PDB entry 3OSF | X-ray diffraction, 2.03 A resolution | chains A and C of the 3 polymer chains in the assembly

# Chain A
Molecule: MYB21
Source organism: Trichomonas vaginalis
Notes: fragment: Myb2 R2R3 Domain
Reference sequence: Q58HP3 (Q58HP3_TRIVA); residue numbers follow UniProt; this construct covers 40-156
Sequence (126 residues; numbered 39 to 164; the number before each row is that of its first residue):
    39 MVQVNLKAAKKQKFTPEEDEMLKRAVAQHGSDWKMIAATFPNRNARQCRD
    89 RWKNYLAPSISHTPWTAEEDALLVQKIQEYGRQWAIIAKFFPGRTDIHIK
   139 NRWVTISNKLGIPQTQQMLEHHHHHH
Disordered / not traced: 39-47, 151-164
Differences from the reference sequence: expression tag (39, 157-164)
What the authors report for this chain:
  - binding site for the 13-nt DNA strand: Lys49
  - binding site for the 13-nt DNA strand (chain C): Lys49, Lys51, Arg87
  - mutagenesis - K49A, K51A, F52A, R84A, R87A, K138A, N139A: decreased binding to MRE-2-20
  - mutagenesis - R84A: abolished binding to MRE-1-20
  - mutagenesis - K49A, K51A, F52A, R87A, K138A, N139A: decreased binding to MRE-1-20
  - mutagenesis - I74A: decreased localization

# Chain C
Molecule: 13-nt DNA strand
Sequence (13 nucleotides; numbered 1 to 13; the number before each row is that of its first residue):
     1 CAAGACGATACAG

# Chain A / chain C interface
Contacting residue pairs (20; chain A residue first):
  Lys48(A) - DA10(C)  salt bridge to the phosphate
  Lys48(A) - DC11(C)  hydrogen bond to the phosphate
  Lys49(A) - DT9(C)  hydrogen bond to the base
  Lys49(A) - DA10(C)  sugar contact
  Lys49(A) - DC11(C)  hydrogen bond to the phosphate
  Trp71(A) - DA3(C)  phosphate contact
  Arg84(A) - DA5(C)  base contact
  Arg87(A) - DA2(C)  sugar contact
  Arg87(A) - DA3(C)  salt bridge to the phosphate
  Lys91(A) - DG4(C)  phosphate contact
  Arg120(A) - DC6(C)  phosphate contact
  Arg120(A) - DG7(C)  salt bridge to the phosphate
  Gln121(A) - DC6(C)  phosphate contact
  Trp122(A) - DC6(C)  hydrogen bond to the phosphate
  Trp122(A) - DG7(C)  hydrogen bond to the phosphate
  Ala123(A) - DA5(C)  phosphate contact
  Ala123(A) - DC6(C)  hydrogen bond to the phosphate
  Lys138(A) - DC6(C)  base contact
  Lys138(A) - DG7(C)  hydrogen bond to the base
  Lys138(A) - DA8(C)  base contact
Also at the interface, not in a pair above, chain A (13 interface residues in all): Ser69, Asp134

# In short
13 residues of chain A and 10 residues of chain C are in contact, with 7 hydrogen bonds and 3 salt bridges.
Polar contacts include Lys49(A)-DT9(C), Lys138(A)-DG7(C) and Lys48(A)-DC11(C). The paper reports a binding
site for the 13-nt DNA strand (chain C) at Lys49(A), Lys51(A) and Arg87(A); K49A, K51A and F52A of chain A,
among others, reduce binding to MRE-2-20; 8 substitutions were tested in all.
Chain A is MYB21 (Trichomonas vaginalis) and chain C is a 13-nt DNA strand; the structure, The structure of
protozoan parasite Trichomonas vaginalis Myb2 in complex with MRE-2f-13 DNA, was determined by X-ray
diffraction together with 3OSG from the same study.
